PDB entry 7YOV | electron microscopy, 3.25 A resolution | chains E and B of the 5 polymer chains in the assembly

# Chain E (and B)
Protein: NDV P protein
Organism: Avian orthoavulavirus 1
Notes: chain B of this document is another copy of the same molecule, construct and numbering; everything in this record applies to it too
UniProtKB: A0A0S2UXI9 (A0A0S2UXI9_9MONO); residues 1-399 here = UniProt positions 1-399
Chain sequence (399 residues; row label = number of the first residue in the row):
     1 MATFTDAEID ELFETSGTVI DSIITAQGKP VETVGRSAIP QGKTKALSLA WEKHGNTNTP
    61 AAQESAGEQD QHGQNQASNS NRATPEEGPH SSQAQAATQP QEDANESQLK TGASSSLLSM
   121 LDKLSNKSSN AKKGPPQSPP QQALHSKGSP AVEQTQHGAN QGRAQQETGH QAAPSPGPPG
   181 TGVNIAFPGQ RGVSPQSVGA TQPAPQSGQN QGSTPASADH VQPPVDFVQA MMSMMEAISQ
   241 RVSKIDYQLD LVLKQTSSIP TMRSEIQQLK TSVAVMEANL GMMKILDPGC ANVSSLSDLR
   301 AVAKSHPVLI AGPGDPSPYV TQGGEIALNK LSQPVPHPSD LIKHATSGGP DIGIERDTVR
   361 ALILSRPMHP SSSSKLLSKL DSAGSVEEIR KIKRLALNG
Disordered / not traced: 1-235, 344-349 (chain B: 1-233, 302-399)

# Chain E / chain B interface
Contacting residue pairs (52):
  Arg-241(E) with Met-235(B); Glu-236(B); Gln-240(B)
  Gln-248(E) with Tyr-247(B)
  Leu-251(E) with Lys-254(B)
  Val-252(E) with Asp-246(B); Asp-250(B)
  Lys-254(E) with Lys-254(B)
  Gln-255(E) with Asp-250(B), hydrogen bond; Lys-254(B)
  Ile-259(E) with Leu-253(B); Ser-257(B)
  Arg-263(E) with Thr-261(B), hydrogen bond
  Ile-266(E) with Ser-264(B)
  Leu-269(E) with Gln-268(B)
  Lys-270(E) with Ser-264(B), hydrogen bond (side chain-backbone); Gln-267(B); Gln-268(B)
  Val-273(E) with Thr-271(B); Ser-272(B); Val-275(B)
  Glu-277(E) with Ala-274(B); Val-275(B), hydrogen bond (side chain-backbone)
  Leu-280(E) with Ala-278(B); Asn-279(B)
  Met-282(E) with Ala-278(B), hydrophobic
  Lys-304(E) with Met-282(B), hydrogen bond
  Ser-305(E) with Met-282(B)
  His-306(E) with Met-282(B); Lys-284(B)
  Pro-307(E) with Ala-278(B); Met-282(B); Met-283(B); Lys-284(B)
  Val-308(E) with Lys-284(B)
  Leu-309(E) with Met-283(B), hydrophobic; Lys-284(B), hydrogen bond (backbone-backbone); Ile-285(B); Leu-286(B), hydrogen bond (backbone-backbone)
  Ile-310(E) with Leu-286(B)
  Ala-311(E) with Ile-285(B), hydrophobic; Leu-286(B), hydrogen bond (backbone-backbone)
  Gly-312(E) with Leu-286(B), hydrogen bond (backbone-backbone); Asp-287(B); Pro-288(B)
  Pro-313(E) with Asp-287(B); Pro-288(B)
  Gly-314(E) with Pro-288(B)
  Asp-315(E) with Pro-288(B)
  Pro-316(E) with Leu-286(B), hydrophobic; Pro-288(B), hydrophobic
  Tyr-319(E) with Ala-291(B)
Also at the interface, not in a pair above, chain E (34 interface residues in all): Ile-245, Met-262, Met-276, Ile-285, Pro-334
Also at the interface, not in a pair above, chain B (32 interface residues in all): Leu-249, Leu-251, Glu-265, Glu-277, Gly-289

# In short
The interface between chain E and chain B involves 34 residues on one side and 32 on the other; the contacts
include 9 hydrogen bonds. Among the polar pairs are Gln-255(E)/Asp-250(B), Arg-263(E)/Thr-261(B) and
Lys-270(E)/Ser-264(B).
Chain E and chain B are both NDV P protein (Avian orthoavulavirus 1); the structure, Cryo-EM structure of RNA
polymerase in complex with P protein tetramer of Newcastle disease virus, was determined by electron
microscopy, deposited together with 7YOT and 7YOU.
